PDB entry 2X22 | X-ray diffraction, 2.10 A resolution | chains A and B

== Chain A (and B) ==
Name: Enoyl-[acyl-carrier-protein] reductase [NADH]
Source organism: Mycobacterium tuberculosis
Notes: EC 1.3.1.9; chain B of this document is another copy of the same molecule, construct and numbering; everything in this record applies to it too
UniProt: P0A5Y6 (INHA_MYCTU); residue numbers follow UniProt; this construct covers 1-269
Amino-acid sequence (269 residues; each row starts with the number of its first residue):
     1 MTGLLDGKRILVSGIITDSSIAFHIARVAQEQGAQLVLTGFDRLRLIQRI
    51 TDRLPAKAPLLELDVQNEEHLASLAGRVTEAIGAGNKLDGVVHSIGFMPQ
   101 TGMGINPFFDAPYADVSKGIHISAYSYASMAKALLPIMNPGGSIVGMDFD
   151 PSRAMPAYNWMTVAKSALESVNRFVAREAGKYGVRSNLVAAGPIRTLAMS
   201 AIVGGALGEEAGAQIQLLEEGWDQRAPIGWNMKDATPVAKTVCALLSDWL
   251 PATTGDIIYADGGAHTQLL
Unresolved in the structure: 1
Residues lining bound ligands:
  - NAD (nicotinamide-adenine-dinucleotide): Gly-14, Ile-15, Ile-16, Ser-20, Ile-21, Ala-22, Phe-41, Leu-63, Asp-64, Val-65, Gln-66, Ser-94, Ile-95, Gly-96, Phe-97, Ile-122, Met-147, Asp-148, Phe-149, Tyr-158, Met-161, Lys-165, Ala-191, Gly-192, Pro-193, Ile-194, Thr-196, Leu-197, Ala-198, Met-199
  - 5-hexyl-2-(2-methylphenoxy)phenol (TCU): Gly-96, Phe-97, Met-98, Met-103, Phe-149, Met-155, Pro-156, Ala-157, Tyr-158, Met-161, Lys-165, Pro-193, Ala-198, Met-199, Ile-202, Val-203, Leu-218
Reported in the primary citation:
  - binding site for 5-hexyl-2-(2-methylphenoxy)phenol: Phe-149, Tyr-158, Ala-198, Met-199, Ile-202, Val-203
  - conformationally variable residues (order/disorder transition): Arg-195 to Glu-210
  - binding site for NAD: Lys-165

== How chain A and chain B interact ==
Residue-residue contacts - 70 pairs, chain A then chain B:
  Thr-2(A) / Thr-2(B)  hydrogen bond
  Leu-4(A) / Leu-4(B)  hydrophobic
  Leu-4(A) / Trp-249(B)
  Val-28(A) / Trp-249(B)  hydrophobic
  Gln-32(A) / Trp-249(B)
  Arg-173(A) / Thr-266(B)
  Arg-173(A) / Gln-267(B)  hydrogen bond (backbone-side chain)
  Ala-176(A) / Pro-227(B)
  Arg-177(A) / Gln-267(B)  hydrogen bond
  Arg-177(A) / Leu-269(B)  hydrogen bond (side chain-backbone)
  Gly-180(A) / Pro-227(B)
  Val-184(A) / Ile-228(B)
  Pro-227(A) / Ala-176(B)
  Pro-227(A) / Gly-180(B)
  Pro-227(A) / Thr-254(B)
  Ile-228(A) / Val-184(B)
  Ile-228(A) / Pro-251(B)
  Ile-228(A) / Ala-252(B)  hydrophobic
  Ile-228(A) / Thr-254(B)
  Trp-230(A) / Ala-252(B)  hydrophobic
  Pro-237(A) / Pro-251(B)  hydrophobic
  Pro-237(A) / Ala-252(B)  hydrophobic
  Lys-240(A) / Trp-249(B)
  Thr-241(A) / Trp-249(B)
  Thr-241(A) / Leu-250(B)
  Ala-244(A) / Trp-249(B)
  Trp-249(A) / Leu-4(B)
  Trp-249(A) / Val-28(B)  hydrophobic
  Trp-249(A) / Gln-32(B)
  Trp-249(A) / Lys-240(B)
  Trp-249(A) / Thr-241(B)
  Trp-249(A) / Ala-244(B)
  Leu-250(A) / Thr-241(B)
  Leu-250(A) / Ala-244(B)  hydrophobic
  Pro-251(A) / Ile-228(B)
  Pro-251(A) / Pro-237(B)  hydrophobic
  Ala-252(A) / Ile-228(B)  hydrophobic
  Ala-252(A) / Trp-230(B)  hydrophobic
  Ala-252(A) / Pro-237(B)  hydrophobic
  Ala-252(A) / Tyr-259(B)
  Ala-252(A) / Ala-260(B)
  Ala-252(A) / Asp-261(B)  hydrogen bond (backbone-backbone)
  Ala-252(A) / Gly-262(B)  hydrogen bond (backbone-backbone)
  Ala-252(A) / Gly-263(B)
  Thr-253(A) / Tyr-259(B)  hydrogen bond (side chain-backbone)
  Thr-254(A) / Pro-227(B)
  Thr-254(A) / Ile-228(B)
  Thr-254(A) / Gly-262(B)
  Thr-254(A) / Gly-263(B)
  Thr-254(A) / Thr-266(B)
  Gly-255(A) / Thr-266(B)
  Asp-256(A) / Tyr-259(B)
  Asp-256(A) / His-265(B)  salt bridge
  Ile-258(A) / Ile-258(B)  hydrophobic
  Tyr-259(A) / Ala-252(B)
  Tyr-259(A) / Thr-253(B)  hydrogen bond (backbone-side chain)
  Tyr-259(A) / Asp-256(B)
  Ala-260(A) / Ala-252(B)
  Asp-261(A) / Ala-252(B)  hydrogen bond (backbone-backbone)
  Gly-262(A) / Ala-252(B)  hydrogen bond (backbone-backbone)
  Gly-262(A) / Thr-254(B)
  Gly-263(A) / Ala-252(B)
  Gly-263(A) / Thr-254(B)
  His-265(A) / Asp-256(B)  salt bridge
  Thr-266(A) / Arg-173(B)
  Thr-266(A) / Thr-254(B)
  Thr-266(A) / Gly-255(B)
  Gln-267(A) / Arg-173(B)  hydrogen bond (side chain-backbone)
  Gln-267(A) / Arg-177(B)  hydrogen bond
  Leu-269(A) / Arg-177(B)  hydrogen bond (backbone-side chain)
Also at the interface, not in a pair above, chain A (37 interface residues in all): Arg-185, Cys-243, Asp-248
Also at the interface, not in a pair above, chain B (38 interface residues in all): Lys-181, Arg-185, Cys-243, Asp-248

== Summary ==
The interface between chain A and chain B involves 37 residues on one side and 38 on the other, with 13
hydrogen bonds and 2 salt bridges. Among the polar pairs are Asp-256(A)/His-265(B), Thr-2(A)/Thr-2(B) and
Arg-173(A)/Gln-267(B). The paper reports a binding site for 5-hexyl-2-(2-methylphenoxy)phenol at Phe-149(A),
Tyr-158(A) and Ala-198(A) among others; a binding site for NAD at Lys-165(A).
Chain A and chain B are both Enoyl-[acyl-carrier-protein] reductase [NADH] (Mycobacterium tuberculosis); the
structure, crystal structure of M. tuberculosis InhA inhibited by PT70, was determined by X-ray diffraction
(same publication as 2X23).
